Entry 5GHY (X-ray diffraction, 2.10 A resolution); this record covers chain B.

== Chain B ==
Molecule: Beta-lactamase
Source organism: Bacillus licheniformis
Notes: EC 3.5.2.6
UniProt: P00808 (BLAC_BACLI); the author numbering skips numbers that UniProt does not, so the offset changes along the chain: 26-57 = UniProt 43-74; 59-83 = UniProt 75-99; 86-238 = UniProt 100-252; 240-252 = UniProt 253-265; 1 more segments
Amino-acid sequence (268 residues; row label = number of the first residue in the row; note: 5 numbers in that range are skipped by the numbering (no residue carries them; nothing is unmodelled there)):
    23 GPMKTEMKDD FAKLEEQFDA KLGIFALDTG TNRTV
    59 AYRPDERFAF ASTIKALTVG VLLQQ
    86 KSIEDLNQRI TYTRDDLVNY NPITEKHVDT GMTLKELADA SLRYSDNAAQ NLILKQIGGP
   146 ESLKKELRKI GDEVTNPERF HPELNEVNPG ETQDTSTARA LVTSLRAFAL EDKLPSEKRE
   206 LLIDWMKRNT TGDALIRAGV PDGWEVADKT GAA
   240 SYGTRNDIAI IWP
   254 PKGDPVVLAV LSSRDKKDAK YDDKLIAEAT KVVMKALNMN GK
Disordered / not traced: 23-30, 292-295
Construct notes: expression tag (23-25); engineered mutation His166 (Glu180 in P00808)
Curated features (UniProtKB/Swiss-Prot):
  - active site: Ser70 (Acyl-ester intermediate), Glu168 (Proton acceptor)
  - binding site (substrate): Lys234 to Gly236
Covalent attachments: DEGRADED CEPHALORIDINE, open form (CED) linked to Ser70
Small-molecule neighbours: DEGRADED CEPHALORIDINE, open form (CED; 5-methyl-2-[2-oxo-1-(2-thiophen-2-yl-acetylamino)-ethyl]-3,6-dihydro-2H-[1,3]thiazine-4-carboxylic acid): Ala69, Lys73, Tyr105, Ser130, Asn132, His166, Asn170, Thr216, Lys234, Thr235, Gly236, Ala237, Ala238, Arg244, Tyr274
What the authors report for this chain:
  - mutagenesis - E166H (100-fold): decreased catalytic activity on DEGRADED CEPHALORIDINE, open form
  - binding site for DEGRADED CEPHALORIDINE, open form: Ser70
  - catalytic residues: Ser70
  - catalytic residues: Lys73 (from molecular simulation)
  - mutagenesis - E166H (103-fold): decreased catalytic activity on penicillin G

== In short ==
DEGRADED CEPHALORIDINE, open form is covalently linked to Ser70. UniProt lists active-site residues Ser70 and
Glu168 and 3 substrate-binding residues. From the paper: catalytic residues Ser70 and Lys73; E166H reduces
catalytic activity on DEGRADED CEPHALORIDINE, open form.
Chain B is Beta-lactamase (Bacillus licheniformis); the structure, Crystal structure of beta-lactamase PenP
mutant-E166H in complex with cephaloridine as "post-acylation" intermediate, was determined by X-ray
diffraction (same publication as 5GHX and 5GHZ).
